3DUW - chains A and B; structure by X-ray diffraction, 1.20 A resolution.

Chain A (and B):
Protein: O-methyltransferase, putative
Organism: Bacillus cereus
Notes: EC 2.1.1.-; chain B of this document is another copy of the same molecule, construct and numbering; everything in this record applies to it too
Reference sequence: Q739U3 (Q739U3_BACC1); numbering as in UniProt (aligned over 1-223)
Amino-acid sequence (223 residues; row label = number of the first residue in the row):
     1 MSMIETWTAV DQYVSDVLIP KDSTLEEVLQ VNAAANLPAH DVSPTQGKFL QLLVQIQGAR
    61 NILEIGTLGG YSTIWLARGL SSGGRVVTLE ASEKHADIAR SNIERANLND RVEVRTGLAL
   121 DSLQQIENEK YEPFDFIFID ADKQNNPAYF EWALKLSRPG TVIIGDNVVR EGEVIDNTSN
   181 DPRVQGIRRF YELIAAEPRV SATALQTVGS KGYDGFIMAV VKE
Disordered / not traced: 1-2, 223
Modified positions: Mse1 (selenomethionine); Mse3 (selenomethionine; parent Met); Mse218 (selenomethionine; parent Met)
Residues lining bound ligands: S-adenosylhomocysteine (SAH): His40, Asp41, Val42, Glu64, Gly66, Thr67, Leu68, Tyr71, Ser72, Leu89, Glu90, Ala91, Ser92, His95, Gly117, Leu118, Ala119, Phe138, Asp140, Ala141, Asp142, Tyr149

Interface between chain A and chain B:
Residue-residue contacts (85):
  Thr6(A) with Tyr213(B)
  Trp7(A) with Gln206(B), hydrogen bond (backbone-side chain); Tyr213(B)
  Ala9(A) with Ile175(B), hydrophobic
  Val10(A) with Ile175(B), hydrophobic; Gln206(B); Tyr213(B)
  Asp11(A) with Gln206(B), hydrogen bond
  Tyr13(A) with Val174(B), hydrophobic; Ile175(B), hydrophobic; Arg188(B); Tyr191(B)
  Val14(A) with Ala204(B), hydrophobic
  Val17(A) with Tyr191(B), hydrophobic; Ala195(B)
  Leu18(A) with Tyr191(B); Ile194(B), hydrophobic; Ala202(B); Thr203(B)
  Thr45(A) with Thr203(B), hydrogen bond (backbone-side chain); Ala204(B); Leu205(B)
  Lys48(A) with Ser201(B), hydrogen bond; Ala202(B), hydrogen bond (side chain-backbone); Thr203(B)
  Phe49(A) with Phe49(B), hydrophobic; Thr203(B); Leu205(B), hydrophobic; Mse218(B), hydrophobic
  Leu52(A) with Ser201(B); Ala202(B), hydrophobic; Thr203(B); Mse218(B); Val220(B), hydrophobic
  Leu53(A) with Leu53(B), hydrophobic; Mse218(B)
  Ile56(A) with Gln57(B); Val162(B), hydrophobic; Val220(B), hydrophobic
  Gln57(A) with Ile56(B)
  Val162(A) with Ile56(B), hydrophobic
  Val174(A) with Tyr13(B), hydrophobic
  Ile175(A) with Ala9(B), hydrophobic
  Arg188(A) with Tyr13(B)
  Tyr191(A) with Tyr13(B); Val17(B); Leu18(B), hydrophobic
  Ile194(A) with Leu18(B), hydrophobic
  Ala195(A) with Val17(B)
  Ser201(A) with Leu52(B)
  Ala202(A) with Leu18(B); Lys48(B), hydrogen bond (backbone-side chain); Leu52(B), hydrophobic
  Thr203(A) with Leu18(B); Thr45(B), hydrogen bond (side chain-backbone); Lys48(B); Phe49(B); Leu52(B)
  Ala204(A) with Val14(B), hydrophobic; Thr45(B)
  Leu205(A) with Thr45(B); Phe49(B), hydrophobic; Phe216(B), hydrophobic
  Gln206(A) with Trp7(B), hydrogen bond (side chain-backbone); Val10(B); Asp11(B), hydrogen bond; Gln206(B); Thr207(B); Val208(B), hydrogen bond (backbone-backbone); Gly209(B)
  Thr207(A) with Gln206(B)
  Val208(A) with Gln206(B), hydrogen bond (backbone-backbone); Val208(B), hydrophobic; Tyr213(B), hydrophobic
  Gly209(A) with Gln206(B)
  Tyr213(A) with Thr6(B); Trp7(B); Val10(B); Val208(B), hydrophobic
  Phe216(A) with Leu205(B), hydrophobic
  Mse218(A) with Phe49(B), hydrophobic; Leu52(B); Leu53(B)
  Val220(A) with Leu52(B), hydrophobic; Ile56(B), hydrophobic
Also at the interface, not in a pair above, chain A (42 interface residues in all): Mse3, Gln46, Val169, Gly172, Glu192, Ile217
Also at the interface, not in a pair above, chain B (40 interface residues in all): Mse3, Gln46, Val169, Gly172

In short:
The interface between chain A and chain B involves 42 residues on one side and 40 on the other, with 11
hydrogen bonds. Polar contacts include Trp7(A)-Gln206(B), Asp11(A)-Gln206(B) and Thr45(A)-Thr203(B). Ligands
of chain A: S-adenosylhomocysteine.
Chain A and chain B are both O-methyltransferase, putative (Bacillus cereus); the structure, Crystal
Structural Analysis of the O-methyltransferase from Bacillus cereus in complex SAH, was determined by X-ray
diffraction, deposited together with 3DUL.
